5MU0 - chains A and B of the 3 polymer chains in the assembly; structure by X-ray diffraction, 2.70 A resolution.

Chain A:
Molecule: heavy chain of ACC1 antibody Fab fragment
Organism: Mus musculus
Notes: antibody fragment or engineered binder
Amino-acid sequence (218 residues; each row starts with the number of its first residue):
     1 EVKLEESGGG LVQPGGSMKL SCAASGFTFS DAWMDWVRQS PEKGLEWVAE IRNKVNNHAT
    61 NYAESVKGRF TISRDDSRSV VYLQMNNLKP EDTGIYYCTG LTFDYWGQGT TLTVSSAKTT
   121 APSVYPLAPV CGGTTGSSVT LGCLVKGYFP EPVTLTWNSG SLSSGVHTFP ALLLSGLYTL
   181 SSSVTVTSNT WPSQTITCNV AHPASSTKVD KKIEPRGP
Not modelled in the structure: 132-134, 218
Cystine bridges: Cys22-Cys98, Cys143-Cys198

Chain B:
Molecule: light chain of ACC1 antibody Fab fragment
Organism: Mus musculus
Notes: antibody fragment or engineered binder
Amino-acid sequence (218 residues; each row starts with the number of its first residue):
     1 DIVLTQSPAS LAVSLGQRAT ISCRASESVD NYGISSMNWF QQKAGQPPKF LIYAASKQGS
    61 GVPARFSGSG SGTDFSLIIH PVEEDDTAVY FCQQSKGVPY TFGGGTKLEI KRADAAPTVS
   121 IFPPSSEQLT SGGASVVCFL NNFYPKDINV KWKIDGSERQ NGVLNSWTDQ DSKDSTYSMS
   181 STLTLTKDEY ERHNSYTCEA THKTSTSPIV KSFNRNEC
Not modelled in the structure: 218
Cystine bridges: Cys23-Cys92, Cys138-Cys198

How chain A and chain B interact:
Residue-residue contacts (57):
  Asp35(A) - Tyr100(B)
  Gln39(A) - Gln42(B)  hydrogen bond
  Leu45(A) - Phe102(B)
  Trp47(A) - Val98(B)  hydrophobic
  Trp47(A) - Pro99(B)  hydrophobic
  Trp47(A) - Tyr100(B)
  Glu50(A) - Tyr100(B)  hydrogen bond
  Arg52(A) - Tyr100(B)
  Tyr97(A) - Gln42(B)
  Tyr97(A) - Pro47(B)  hydrophobic
  Phe103(A) - Phe40(B)
  Phe103(A) - Phe50(B)
  Phe103(A) - Gln93(B)
  Phe103(A) - Tyr100(B)  hydrophobic
  Asp104(A) - Phe50(B)
  Trp106(A) - Phe40(B)
  Trp106(A) - Pro48(B)
  Trp106(A) - Phe102(B)  hydrophobic
  Gly107(A) - Pro47(B)
  Gln108(A) - Pro47(B)
  Tyr125(A) - Ser125(B)
  Tyr125(A) - Glu127(B)
  Tyr125(A) - Gln128(B)
  Tyr125(A) - Ser131(B)  hydrogen bond
  Pro126(A) - Ser125(B)
  Pro126(A) - Glu127(B)
  Leu127(A) - Phe122(B)
  Leu127(A) - Pro123(B)
  Ala128(A) - Phe122(B)
  Val130(A) - Ile121(B)
  Val130(A) - Phe213(B)  hydrophobic
  Cys131(A) - Glu217(B)  hydrogen bond (side chain-backbone)
  Thr140(A) - Ser120(B)
  Thr140(A) - Phe122(B)
  Gly142(A) - Phe139(B)
  Leu144(A) - Gln128(B)
  Leu144(A) - Ser135(B)
  Lys146(A) - Thr184(B)
  His167(A) - Asn141(B)
  His167(A) - Asn142(B)  hydrogen bond
  His167(A) - Ser178(B)  hydrogen bond
  Phe169(A) - Phe139(B)  hydrophobic
  Phe169(A) - Ser166(B)
  Phe169(A) - Thr168(B)
  Phe169(A) - Ser178(B)
  Phe169(A) - Met179(B)
  Phe169(A) - Ser180(B)
  Pro170(A) - Ser166(B)  hydrogen bond (backbone-side chain)
  Pro170(A) - Trp167(B)
  Leu172(A) - Asn165(B)
  Ser181(A) - Ser180(B)  hydrogen bond
  Ser182(A) - Phe139(B)
  Ser183(A) - Phe139(B)
  Ser183(A) - Asn141(B)  hydrogen bond
  Lys211(A) - Glu127(B)  salt bridge
  Arg216(A) - Pro123(B)  hydrogen bond (side chain-backbone)
  Arg216(A) - Pro124(B)  hydrogen bond (side chain-backbone)
Also at the interface, not in a pair above, chain A (41 interface residues in all): Trp33, Val37, Asn61, Thr102, Pro129, Leu141, Ser164, Thr168, Leu174, Thr185
Also at the interface, not in a pair above, chain B (39 interface residues in all): Gln46, Phe91, Ser95, Val137, Leu164, Lys173

Overview:
41 residues of chain A face 39 of chain B across their interface; the contacts include 11 hydrogen bonds and 1
salt bridge. Polar contacts include Lys211(A)-Glu127(B), Gln39(A)-Gln42(B) and Glu50(A)-Tyr100(B).
Chain A is heavy chain of ACC1 antibody Fab fragment and chain B is light chain of ACC1 antibody Fab fragment,
both from Mus musculus; the structure, ACC1 Fab fragment in complex with citrullinated C1 epitope of CII
(IA03), was determined by X-ray diffraction (same publication as 5MU2, 5MUB, 5MV3 and 5MV4).
